PDB entry 2OH8 | X-ray diffraction, 1.80 A resolution | chain A

== Chain A ==
Molecule: Myoglobin
From: Physeter catodon
UniProtKB: P02185 (MYG_PHYCA); numbering as in UniProt (aligned over 1-153)
Sequence (154 residues; numbered 0 to 153; the number before each row is that of its first residue; numbering starts at 0):
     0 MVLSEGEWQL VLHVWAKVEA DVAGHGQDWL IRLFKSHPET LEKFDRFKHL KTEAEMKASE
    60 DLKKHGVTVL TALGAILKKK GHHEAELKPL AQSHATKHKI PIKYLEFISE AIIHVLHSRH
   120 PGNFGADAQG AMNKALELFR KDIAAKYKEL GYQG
Construct notes: initiating methionine (0); engineered mutation W28 (Ile in P02185); conflict N122 (Asp in P02185)
Metal / ion sites: heme Fe near H93 (its only coordinating residue here)
Ligand contacts: heme (HEM): T39, K42, F43, R45, H64, T67, V68, A71, L72, L89, S92, H93, H97, I99, Y103, L104, I107, F138

== Overview ==
Ligands of chain A: heme.
Chain A is Myoglobin (Physeter catodon); the structure, Myoglobin cavity mutant I28W, was determined by X-ray
diffraction, deposited together with 2OH9, 2OHA and 2OHB.
